8JFI - chains A and B of the 3 polymer chains in the assembly; structure by X-ray diffraction, 2.38 A resolution.

Chain A (and B):
Molecule: 3-oxoacyl-[acyl-carrier-protein] reductase
From: Helicobacter pylori
Notes: EC 1.1.1.100; chain B of this document is another copy of the same molecule, construct and numbering; everything in this record applies to it too
UniProtKB: G2M827 (G2M827_HELPX); residue numbers follow UniProt; this construct covers 1-247
Amino-acid sequence (248 residues; numbered 0 to 247; the number before each row is that of its first residue; numbering starts at 0):
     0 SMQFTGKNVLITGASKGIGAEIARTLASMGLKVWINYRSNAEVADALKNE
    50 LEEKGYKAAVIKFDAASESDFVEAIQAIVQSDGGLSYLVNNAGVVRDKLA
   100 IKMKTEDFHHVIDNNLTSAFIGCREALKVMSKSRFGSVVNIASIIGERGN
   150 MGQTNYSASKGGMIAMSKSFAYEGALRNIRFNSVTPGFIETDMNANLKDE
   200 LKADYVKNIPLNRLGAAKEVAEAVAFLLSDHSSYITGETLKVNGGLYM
Construct notes: expression tag (0)
Small-molecule neighbours:
  - NADP (NAP; NADP nicotinamide-adenine-dinucleotide phosphate): G12, S14, K15, G16, I17, N35, R37, S38, F62, D63, A64, A65, N90, A91, G92, V93, N113, I140, A141, S142, Y155, K159, P185, G186, F187, I188, T190, D191, M192, N193
  - NADP+ (UHC; S-[2-[3-[[(2S)-3,3-dimethyl-2-oxidanyl-4-phosphonooxy-butanoyl]amino]propanoylamino]ethyl] 3-oxidanylideneoctanethioate): V94, D96, L98, S142, I143, I144, N149, M150, G151, Q152, Y155, G186, F187, M192, N193, L196, L200, Y204

How chain A and chain B interact:
Contacting residue pairs - 65 pairs, chain A then chain B:
  S0(A) - S0(B)
  S0(A) - M1(B)
  S0(A) - Q2(B)
  S0(A) - H230(B)
  M1(A) - S0(B)
  M1(A) - H230(B)
  K167(A) - M247(B)
  Y171(A) - M247(B)  hydrophobic
  A174(A) - P209(B)
  A174(A) - L210(B)
  F187(A) - Y233(B)
  I208(A) - Y233(B)
  P209(A) - Y171(B)  hydrophobic
  P209(A) - A174(B)
  L210(A) - A174(B)  hydrophobic
  L210(A) - S232(B)
  R212(A) - S232(B)  hydrogen bond (side chain-backbone)
  R212(A) - Y233(B)  hydrogen bond (backbone-side chain)
  L213(A) - Y233(B)
  G214(A) - Y233(B)  hydrogen bond (backbone-side chain)
  E218(A) - S232(B)  hydrogen bond
  E218(A) - Y233(B)
  E221(A) - H230(B)  salt bridge
  A222(A) - F225(B)  hydrophobic
  F225(A) - A222(B)  hydrophobic
  F225(A) - F225(B)  hydrophobic
  H230(A) - M1(B)
  H230(A) - E221(B)  salt bridge
  S232(A) - L210(B)
  S232(A) - R212(B)  hydrogen bond (backbone-side chain)
  S232(A) - E218(B)  hydrogen bond
  Y233(A) - F187(B)
  Y233(A) - I208(B)
  Y233(A) - L210(B)  hydrophobic
  Y233(A) - R212(B)  hydrogen bond (side chain-backbone)
  Y233(A) - L213(B)
  Y233(A) - G214(B)  hydrogen bond (side chain-backbone)
  Y233(A) - E218(B)
  Y233(A) - V241(B)
  Y233(A) - N242(B)
  Y233(A) - G243(B)  hydrogen bond (backbone-backbone)
  I234(A) - K240(B)
  T235(A) - G243(B)
  T235(A) - G244(B)
  G236(A) - M247(B)
  E237(A) - E237(B)
  E237(A) - T238(B)
  E237(A) - L239(B)
  E237(A) - K240(B)  salt bridge
  T238(A) - E237(B)
  L239(A) - F225(B)  hydrophobic
  L239(A) - I234(B)  hydrophobic
  L239(A) - E237(B)
  L239(A) - L239(B)  hydrophobic
  K240(A) - I234(B)
  K240(A) - E237(B)  salt bridge
  V241(A) - Y233(B)
  V241(A) - I234(B)  hydrophobic
  N242(A) - Y233(B)
  G243(A) - Y233(B)  hydrogen bond (backbone-backbone)
  G243(A) - T235(B)
  G244(A) - T235(B)
  M247(A) - K167(B)
  M247(A) - Y171(B)  hydrophobic
  M247(A) - G236(B)
Other interface residues (no listed pair), chain A (35 interface residues in all): A170, L175, I188, D229
Other interface residues (no listed pair), chain B (35 interface residues in all): A170, I188, D229

Summary:
Chain A and chain B each contribute 35 residues to their interface; the contacts include 10 hydrogen bonds and
4 salt bridges. Polar pairs include E221(A)-H230(B), E237(A)-K240(B) and R212(A)-S232(B). Chain A binds NADP
and NADP+.
Chain A and chain B are both 3-oxoacyl-[acyl-carrier-protein] reductase (Helicobacter pylori); the structure,
Crystal structure of 3-oxoacyl-ACP reductase FabG in complex with NADP+ and 3-keto-hexanoyl-ACP from
Helicobacter pylori, was determined by X-ray diffraction (same publication as 8JFG, 8JFH and 8JFN).
